1JZY - chains A and L of the 4 polymer chains in the assembly; structure by X-ray diffraction, 3.50 A resolution.

Chain A:
Molecule: 23S rRNA
From: Deinococcus radiodurans
Sequence (2880 nucleotides; each row starts with the number of its first residue):
     1 GGUCAAGAUA GUAAGGGUCC ACGGUGGAUG CCCUGGCGCU GGAGCCGAUG AAGGACGCGA
    61 UUACCUGCGA AAAGCCCCGA CGAGCUGGAG AUACGCUUUG ACUCGGGGAU GUCCGAAUGG
   121 GGAAACCCAC CUCGUAAGAG GUAUCCGCAA GGAUGGGAAC UCAGGGAACU GAAACAUCUC
   181 AGUACCUGAA GGAGAAGAAA GAGAAUUCGA UUCCGUUAGU AGCGGCGAGC GAACCCGGAU
   241 CAGCCCAAAC CGAAACGCUU GCGUUUCGGG GUUGUAGGAC CAGUUUUUAA GAUUCAACCC
   301 CUCAAGCCGA AGUGGCUGGA AAGCUACACC UCAGAAGGUG AGAGUCCUGU AGGCGAACGA
   361 GCGGUUGACU GUACUGGCAC CUGAGUAGGU CGUUGUUCGU GAAACGAUGA CUGAAUCCGC
   421 GCGGACCACC GCGCAAGGCU AAAUACUCCC AGUGACCGAU AGCGCAUAGU ACCGUGAGGG
   481 AAAGGUGAAA AGAACCCCGG GAGGGGAGUG AAAGAGAACC UGAAACCGUG GACUUACAAG
   541 CAGUCAUGGC ACCUUAUGCG UGUUAUGGCG UGCCUAUUGA AGCAUGAGCC GGCGACUUAG
   601 ACCUGACGUG CGAGCUUAAG UUGAAAAACG GAGGCGGAGC GAAAGCGAGU CCGAAUAGGG
   661 CGGCAUUAGU ACGUCGGGCU AGACUCGAAA CCAGGUGAGC UAAGCAUGAC CAGGUUGAAA
   721 CCCCCGUGAC AGGGGGCGGA GGACCGAACC GGUGCCUGCU GAAACAGUCU CGGAUGAGUU
   781 GUGUUUAGGA GUGAAAAGCU AACCGAACCU GGAGAUAGCU AGUUCUCCCC GAAAUGUAUU
   841 GAGGUACAGC CUCGGAUGUU GACCAUGUCC UGUAGAGCAC UCACAAGGCU AGGGGGCCUA
   901 CCAGCUUACC AAACCUUAUG AAACUCCGAA GGGGCACGCG UUUAGUCCGG GAGUGAGGCU
   961 GCGAGAGCUA ACUUCCGUAG CCGAGAGGGA AACAACCCAG ACCAUCAGCU AAGGUCCCUA
  1021 AAUGAUCGCU CAGUGGUUAA GGAUGUGUCG UCGCAUAGAC AGCCAGGAGG UUGGCUUAGA
  1081 AGCAGCCACC CUUCAAAGAG UGCGUAAUAG CUCACUGGUC GAGUGACGAU GCGCCGAAAA
  1141 UGAUCGGGGC UCAAGUGAUC UACCGAAGCU AUGGAUUCAA CUCGCGAAGC GAGUUGUCUG
  1201 GUAGGGGAGC GUUCAGUCCG CGGAGAAGCC AUACCGGAAG GAGUGGUGGA GCCGACUGAA
  1261 GUGCGGAUGC CGGCAUGAGU AACGAUAAAA GAAGUGAGAA UCUUCUUCGC CGUAAGGACA
  1321 AGGGUUCCUG GGGAAGGGUC GUCCGCCCAG GGAAAGUCGG GACCUAAGGU GAGGCCGAAC
  1381 GGCGCAGCCG AUGGACAGCA GGUCAAGAUU CCUGCACCGA UCAUGUGGAG UGAUGGAGGG
  1441 ACGCAUUACG CUAUCCAAUG CCAAGCUAUG GCUAUGCUGG UUGGUACGCU CAAGGGCGAU
  1501 CGGGUCAGAA AAUCUACCGG UCACAUGCCU CAGACGUAUC GGGAGCUUCC UCGGAAGCGA
  1561 AGUUGGAAAC GCGACGGUGC CAAGAAAAGC UUCUAAACGU UGAAACAUGA UUGCCCGUAC
  1621 CGCAAACCGA CACAGGUGUC CGAGUGUCAA UGCACUAAGG CGCGCGAGAG AACCCUCGUU
  1681 AAGGAACUUU GCAAUCUCAC CCCGUAACUU CGGAAGAAGG GGUCCCCACG CUUCGCGUGG
  1741 GGCGCAGUGA AUAGGCCCAG GCGACUGUUU ACCAAAAUCA CAGCACUCUG CCAACACGAA
  1801 CAGUGGACGU AUAGGGUGUG ACGCCUGCCC GGUGCCGGAA GGUCAAGUGG AGCGGUGCAA
  1861 GCUGCGAAAU GAAGCCCCGG UGAACGGCGG CCGUAACUAU AACGGUCCUA AGGUAGCGAA
  1921 AUUCCUUGUC GGGUAAGUUC CGACCUGCAC GAAAGGCGUA ACGAUCUGGG CGCUGUCUCA
  1981 ACGAGGGACU CGGUGAAAUU GAAUUGGCUG UAAAGAUGCG GCCUACCCGU AGCAGGACGA
  2041 AAAGACCCCG UGGAGCUUUA CUAUAGUCUG GCAUUGGGAU UCGGGUUUCU CUGCGUAGGA
  2101 UAGGUGGGAG CCUGCGAAAC UGGCCUUUUG GGGUCGGUGG AGGCAACGGU GAAAUACCAC
  2161 CCUGAGAAAC UUGGAUUUCU AACCUGAAAA AUCACUUUCG GGGACCGUGC UUGGCGGGUA
  2221 GUUUGACUGG GGCGGUCGCC UCCCAAAAUG UAACGGAGGC GCCCAAAGGU CACCUCAAGA
  2281 CGGUUGGAAA UCGUCUGUAG AGCGCAAAGG UAGAAGGUGG CUUGACUGCG AGACUGACAC
  2341 GUCGAGCAGG GAGGAAACUC GGGCUUAGUG AACCGGUGGU ACCGUGUGGA AGGGCCAUCG
  2401 AUCAACGGAU AAAAGUUACC CCGGGGAUAA CAGGCUGAUC UCCCCCGAGA GUCCAUAUCG
  2461 GCGGGGAGGU UUGGCACCUC GAUGUCGGCU CGUCGCAUCC UGGGGCUGAA GAAGGUCCCA
  2521 AGGGUUGGGC UGUUCGCCCA UUAAAGCGGC ACGCGAGCUG GGUUCAGAAC GUCGUGAGAC
  2581 AGUUCGGUCU CUAUCCGCUA CGGGCGCAGG AGAAUUGAGG GGAGUUGCUC CUAGUACGAG
  2641 AGGACCGGAG UGAACGGACC GCUGGUCUCC CUGCUGUCGU ACCAACGGCA CAUGCAGGGU
  2701 AGCUAUGUCC GGAACGGAUA ACCGCUGAAA GCAUCUAAGC GGGAAGCCAG CCCCAAGAUG
  2761 AGUUCUCCCA CUGUUUAUCA GGUAAGACUC CCGGAAGACC ACCGGGUUAA GAGGCCAGGC
  2821 GUGCACGCAU AGCAAUGUGU UCAGCGGACU GGUGCUCAUC AGUCGAGGUC UUGACCACUC
Unresolved in the structure: 249-289, 374-383, 893-908, 2098-2102, 2111-2116, 2126-2131, 2141-2156, 2775-2777, 2878-2880
Small-molecule neighbours: erythromycin a (ERY): A2040, A2041, A2042, A2045, A2482, G2484, U2588, C2589, U2590
What the authors report for this chain:
  - binding site for erythromycin a: A2041, A2042, A2045, G2484, U2588

Chain L:
Protein: Ribosomal Protein L22
From: Deinococcus radiodurans
UniProt: Q9RXJ7 (RL22_DEIRA); residues 1-134 here = UniProt positions 1-134
Amino-acid sequence (134 residues; numbered 1 to 134; the number before each row is that of its first residue):
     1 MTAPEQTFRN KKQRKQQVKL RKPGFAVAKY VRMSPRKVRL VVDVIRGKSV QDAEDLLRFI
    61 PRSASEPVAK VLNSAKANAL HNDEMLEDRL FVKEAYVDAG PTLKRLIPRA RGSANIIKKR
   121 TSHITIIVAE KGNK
Unresolved in the structure: 1-4

How chain A and chain L interact:
Contacting residue pairs - 21 pairs, chain A then chain L:
  G24(A) - Ala99(L)  sugar contact
  G26(A) - Pro101(L)  phosphate contact
  C498(A) - Ser74(L)  base contact
  G504(A) - Ala26(L)  sugar contact
  G506(A) - Arg21(L)  phosphate contact
  A512(A) - Gln16(L)  phosphate contact
  G514(A) - Lys15(L)  base contact
  U760(A) - Ala110(L)  phosphate contact
  G761(A) - Arg109(L)  phosphate contact
  G761(A) - Ala110(L)  phosphate contact
  A763(A) - Ala110(L)  phosphate contact
  A764(A) - Arg111(L)  sugar contact
  A764(A) - Gly112(L)  base contact
  G1225(A) - Lys12(L)  base contact
  A1630(A) - Pro108(L)  base contact
  A1630(A) - Ala114(L)  base contact
  G1992(A) - Arg62(L)  phosphate contact
  G1993(A) - Arg62(L)  phosphate contact
  G1995(A) - Lys119(L)  phosphate contact
  A1996(A) - Ile117(L)  sugar contact
  A1996(A) - Lys118(L)  phosphate contact
Interface residues without a listed pair, chain A (22 interface residues in all): U25, C497, G503, A513, U1994
Interface residues without a listed pair, chain L (28 interface residues in all): Lys19, Lys22, Pro23, Ala28, Lys29, Met33, Ser63, Asn73, Ala77, Asp98

Summary:
22 residues of chain A face 28 of chain L across their interface. Chain A binds erythromycin a. From the
paper: a binding site for erythromycin a at A2041(A), A2042(A) and A2045(A) among others.
Chain A is 23S rRNA and chain L is Ribosomal Protein L22, both from Deinococcus radiodurans; the structure,
Structural Basis for the Interaction of Antibiotics with the Peptidyl Transferase Center in Eubacteria, was
determined by X-ray diffraction together with 1J5A, 1JZX, 1JZZ and 1K01 from the same study.
